PDB entry 6RE3 | electron microscopy, 3.30 A resolution | chains R and S of the 31 polymer chains in the assembly

[Chain R]
Name: Mitochondrial ATP synthase subunit delta
Organism: Polytomella sp. Pringsheim 198.80
Reference sequence: D7P7X6 (D7P7X6_9CHLO); numbering as in UniProt (aligned over 1-199)
Amino-acid sequence (199 residues; row label = number of the first residue in the row):
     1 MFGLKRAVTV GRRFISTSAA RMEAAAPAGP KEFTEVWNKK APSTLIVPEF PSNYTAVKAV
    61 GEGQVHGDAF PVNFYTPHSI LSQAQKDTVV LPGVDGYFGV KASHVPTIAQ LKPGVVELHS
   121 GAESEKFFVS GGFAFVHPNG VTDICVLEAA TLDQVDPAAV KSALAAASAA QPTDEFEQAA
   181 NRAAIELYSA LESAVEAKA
Not modelled in the structure: 1-22

[Chain S]
Name: ATP synthase gamma chain, mitochondrial
Organism: Polytomella sp. Pringsheim 198.80
Reference sequence: Q4LDE7 (Q4LDE7_9CHLO); residues 1-317 here = UniProt positions 1-317
Amino-acid sequence (317 residues; each row starts with the number of its first residue):
     1 MALRKAVLSL GLSQGVAAEA VLGSGMFNAV QHESVRYASN QAVKQRIRAI KNIGKITKAM
    61 KMVAASKMKN AQIAVEQSRG LVDPFVRLFG DFPAVNSNKS VVVAVTSDKG LCGGLNSNIT
   121 KYTRATLATT ESEGKDVVVV SIGDKGRSQL TRIESQRYQL AIADTYKVRV TFGQASLIVE
   181 ELIKHNPQSY QILFNKFRSA ISFKPTVATI LSPDLLEKQL EDVTGNSLDA YDIEASHERS
   241 DVLRDLTEFH LGVTLYNAML ENNCSEHASR MSAMENSTKS AGEMLGKLTL DYNRKRQATI
   301 TTELIEIIAG ASALMDE
Not modelled in the structure: 1-38, 316-317

[Interface between chain R and chain S]
Residue-residue contacts (109):
  Glu-23(R) / Gln-219(S)
  Glu-23(R) / Asp-222(S)
  Glu-23(R) / Thr-224(S)
  Glu-23(R) / Gly-225(S)  hydrogen bond (side chain-backbone)
  Ala-24(R) / Asp-222(S)  hydrogen bond (backbone-backbone)
  Ala-26(R) / Asn-96(S)
  Ala-26(R) / Leu-220(S)
  Ala-28(R) / Phe-92(S)  hydrophobic
  Ala-28(R) / Ala-94(S)
  Ala-28(R) / Val-95(S)  hydrophobic
  Gly-29(R) / Asp-91(S)
  Gly-29(R) / Pro-93(S)
  Pro-30(R) / Asp-91(S)
  Pro-30(R) / Pro-93(S)
  Glu-32(R) / Ala-94(S)
  Phe-33(R) / Pro-93(S)  hydrophobic
  Phe-33(R) / Ala-94(S)  hydrophobic
  Phe-33(R) / Thr-126(S)
  Phe-33(R) / Thr-129(S)
  Val-36(R) / Thr-129(S)
  Trp-37(R) / Tyr-122(S)  hydrophobic
  Trp-37(R) / Ala-125(S)
  Trp-37(R) / Thr-126(S)
  Trp-37(R) / Thr-129(S)
  Lys-40(R) / Ala-128(S)
  Lys-40(R) / Ser-132(S)
  Ala-41(R) / Ala-125(S)  hydrophobic
  Leu-45(R) / Lys-121(S)
  Leu-45(R) / Tyr-122(S)  hydrophobic
  Ile-46(R) / Tyr-122(S)  hydrogen bond (backbone-side chain)
  Ile-46(R) / Lys-204(S)
  Pro-48(R) / Tyr-122(S)  hydrophobic
  Pro-48(R) / Pro-205(S)
  Pro-48(R) / Val-207(S)  hydrophobic
  Glu-49(R) / Lys-204(S)
  Glu-49(R) / Pro-205(S)  hydrogen bond (backbone-backbone)
  Glu-49(R) / Thr-206(S)
  Glu-49(R) / Val-207(S)  hydrogen bond (backbone-backbone)
  Phe-50(R) / Asp-91(S)
  Phe-50(R) / Pro-93(S)  hydrophobic
  Phe-50(R) / Val-207(S)
  Pro-51(R) / Val-86(S)  hydrophobic
  Pro-51(R) / Asp-91(S)
  Pro-51(R) / Thr-206(S)
  Pro-51(R) / Val-207(S)
  Ser-52(R) / Asp-91(S)  hydrogen bond (backbone-side chain)
  Tyr-54(R) / Lys-196(S)
  Tyr-54(R) / Arg-198(S)
  Tyr-54(R) / Thr-206(S)  hydrogen bond
  Thr-55(R) / Asp-83(S)
  Thr-55(R) / Val-86(S)
  Thr-55(R) / Arg-87(S)
  Val-57(R) / Arg-87(S)  hydrogen bond (backbone-side chain)
  Lys-58(R) / Arg-87(S)
  Ala-59(R) / Arg-87(S)
  Ala-59(R) / Tyr-231(S)
  Asn-73(R) / Arg-87(S)  hydrogen bond
  Tyr-75(R) / Gly-80(S)
  Tyr-75(R) / Leu-81(S)  hydrophobic
  Tyr-75(R) / Pro-84(S)
  Thr-76(R) / Leu-81(S)
  Pro-77(R) / Ser-78(S)
  Pro-77(R) / Leu-81(S)
  Pro-77(R) / Phe-172(S)  hydrophobic
  Pro-77(R) / Tyr-256(S)
  His-78(R) / Gln-77(S)
  Ser-79(R) / Gln-77(S)
  Ile-80(R) / Gln-77(S)
  Ile-80(R) / Gly-80(S)
  Gly-93(R) / Glu-234(S)
  Val-94(R) / Glu-234(S)
  Val-94(R) / Ala-235(S)
  Val-94(R) / Ser-236(S)
  Asp-95(R) / Glu-234(S)  hydrogen bond (backbone-side chain)
  Asp-95(R) / Ala-235(S)
  Val-105(R) / Asp-232(S)
  Pro-106(R) / Ala-230(S)
  Pro-106(R) / Tyr-231(S)
  Pro-106(R) / Asp-232(S)  hydrogen bond (backbone-backbone)
  Thr-107(R) / Asp-232(S)  hydrogen bond (side chain-backbone)
  Ile-108(R) / Leu-88(S)  hydrophobic
  Ile-108(R) / Tyr-231(S)  hydrophobic
  Ile-108(R) / Asp-232(S)  hydrogen bond (backbone-backbone)
  Ile-108(R) / Ile-233(S)
  Ile-108(R) / Glu-234(S)  hydrogen bond (backbone-backbone)
  Ile-108(R) / Leu-246(S)  hydrophobic
  Ala-109(R) / Glu-234(S)
  Gln-110(R) / Glu-234(S)
  Gln-110(R) / Ala-235(S)
  Phe-133(R) / Val-242(S)  hydrophobic
  Phe-133(R) / Asp-245(S)
  Phe-133(R) / Leu-246(S)  hydrophobic
  Phe-133(R) / Phe-249(S)  hydrophobic
  Phe-135(R) / Pro-84(S)  hydrophobic
  Phe-135(R) / Phe-85(S)  hydrophobic
  Phe-135(R) / Leu-88(S)  hydrophobic
  Phe-135(R) / Leu-246(S)  hydrophobic
  Val-136(R) / Tyr-231(S)
  His-137(R) / Arg-87(S)
  His-137(R) / Leu-88(S)
  His-137(R) / Tyr-231(S)
  Pro-138(R) / Tyr-231(S)
  Asp-143(R) / Pro-84(S)
  Asp-143(R) / Arg-87(S)  salt bridge
  Cys-145(R) / Leu-81(S)  hydrophobic
  Cys-145(R) / Pro-84(S)  hydrophobic
  Cys-145(R) / Phe-249(S)
  Leu-147(R) / Phe-172(S)  hydrophobic
  Leu-147(R) / Phe-249(S)  hydrophobic
Interface residues without a listed pair, chain R (52 interface residues in all): Gly-96, Phe-98, Val-141, Val-146
Interface residues without a listed pair, chain S (52 interface residues in all): Glu-76, Asn-118, Ala-208, Val-223, Leu-228

[In short]
The chain R/chain S interface involves 52 residues from each chain; the contacts include 14 hydrogen bonds and
1 salt bridge. Polar pairs include Asp-143(R)/Arg-87(S), Glu-23(R)/Gly-225(S) and Ile-46(R)/Tyr-122(S).
Here chain R is Mitochondrial ATP synthase subunit delta and chain S is ATP synthase gamma chain,
mitochondrial, both from Polytomella sp. Pringsheim 198.80. Entry 6RE3 (Cryo-EM structure of Polytomella F-ATP
synthase, Rotary substate 2B, monomer-masked refinement) was determined by electron microscopy (same
publication as 6RD4, 6RD5, 6RD6, 6RD7, 6RD8, 6RD9 and 46 further entries).
